1AN4 - chains C and B of the 4 polymer chains in the assembly; structure by X-ray diffraction, 2.90 A resolution.

== Chain C ==
Molecule: 21-nt DNA strand
Sequence (21 nucleotides; numbered 301 to 321; the number before each row is that of its first residue):
   301 CACCCGGTCA CGTGGCCTAC A

== Chain B ==
Protein: Protein (upstream stimulatory factor)
Source organism: Homo sapiens
Notes: fragment: fragment:b/hlh dna binding domain mutation:r196m, c229s, c248s
UniProt: P22415 (USF1_HUMAN); residue numbers follow UniProt; this construct covers 196-260
Sequence (65 residues; each row starts with the number of its first residue):
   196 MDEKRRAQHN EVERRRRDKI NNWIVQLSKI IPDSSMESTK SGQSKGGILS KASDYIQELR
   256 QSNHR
Sequence notes: cloning artifact (196); engineered mutation Ser-229 (Cys in P22415), Ser-248 (Cys in P22415)

== How chain C and chain B interact ==
Residue-residue contacts (15; chain C residue first):
  DT308(C) with Gln-238(B), phosphate contact
  DC309(C) with Asn-216(B), phosphate contact; Gln-238(B), phosphate contact; Ser-239(B), hydrogen bond to the phosphate; Lys-240(B), hydrogen bond to the phosphate; Gly-241(B), phosphate contact
  DA310(C) with Asn-216(B), phosphate contact
  DC311(C) with Asp-213(B), phosphate contact
  DG312(C) with Asn-205(B), phosphate contact; Arg-209(B), salt bridge to the phosphate; Arg-212(B), hydrogen bond to the base
  DT313(C) with Asn-205(B), phosphate contact; Glu-208(B), base contact
  DG314(C) with His-204(B), base contact; Glu-208(B), base contact
Other interface residues (no listed pair), chain B (13 interface residues in all): Arg-201, Ile-215

== Summary ==
7 residues of chain C and 13 residues of chain B are in contact; the contacts include 3 hydrogen bonds and 1
salt bridge. Polar contacts include DG312(C)/Arg-212(B), DC309(C)/Ser-239(B) and DC309(C)/Lys-240(B).
Chain C is a 21-nt DNA strand and chain B is Protein (upstream stimulatory factor) (Homo sapiens); the
structure, Structure and function of the B/hlh/Z domain of usf, was determined by X-ray diffraction.
